4O44 - chains A and B; structure by X-ray diffraction, 2.89 A resolution.

# Chain A
Molecule: HIV-1 reverse transcriptase, p66 subunit
Organism: Human immunodeficiency virus type 1 BH10
Notes: EC 2.7.7.49; fragment: p66 subunit
UniProtKB: P03366 (POL_HV1B1); residues 1-555 here correspond to UniProt positions 600-1154 (UniProt number = residue number + 599)
Sequence (557 residues; numbered -1 to 555; the number before each row is that of its first residue; numbers below 1 keep their minus sign (Met-1 is residue -1)):
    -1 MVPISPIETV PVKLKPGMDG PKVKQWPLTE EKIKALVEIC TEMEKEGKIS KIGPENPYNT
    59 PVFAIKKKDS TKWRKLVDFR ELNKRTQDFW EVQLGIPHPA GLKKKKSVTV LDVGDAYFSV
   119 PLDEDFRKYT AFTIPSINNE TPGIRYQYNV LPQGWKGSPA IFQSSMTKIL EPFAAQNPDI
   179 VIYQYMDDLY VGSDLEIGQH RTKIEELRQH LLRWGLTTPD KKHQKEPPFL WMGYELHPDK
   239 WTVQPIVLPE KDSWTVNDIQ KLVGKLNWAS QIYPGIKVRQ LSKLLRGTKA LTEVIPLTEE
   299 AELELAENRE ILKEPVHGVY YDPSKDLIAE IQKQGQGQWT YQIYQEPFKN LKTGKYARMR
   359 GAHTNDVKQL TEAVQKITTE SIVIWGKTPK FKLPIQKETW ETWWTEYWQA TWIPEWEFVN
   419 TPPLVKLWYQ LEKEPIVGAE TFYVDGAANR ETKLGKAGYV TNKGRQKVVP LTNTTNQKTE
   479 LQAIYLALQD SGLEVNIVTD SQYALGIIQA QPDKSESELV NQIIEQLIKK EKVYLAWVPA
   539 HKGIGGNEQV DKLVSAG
Unresolved in the structure: -1 to 0, 553-555
Sequence notes: expression tag (-1 to 0); engineered mutation Ala172 (Lys771 in P03366), Ala173 (Lys772 in P03366), Ser280 (Cys879 in P03366)
Residues lining bound ligands: 2RS (4-({4-[3-(morpholin-4-yl)propoxy]-6-[(2,4,6-trimethylphenyl)amino]-1,3,5-triazin-2-yl}amino)benzonitrile): Leu100, Lys101, Lys102, Lys103, Val106, Thr107, Val108, Val179, Tyr181, Tyr188, Val189, Pro225, Phe227, Trp229, Leu234, His235, Pro236, Tyr318
UniProt features mapped onto this chain:
  - region: Phe227 to His235 (RT 'primer grip')
  - motif: Trp398 to Trp414 (Tryptophan repeat motif)
  - binding site (Mg(2+)): Asp110, Asp185, Asp186, Asp443, Glu478, Asp498, Asp549
  - site: Trp401 (Essential for RT p66/p51 heterodimerization), Trp414 (Essential for RT p66/p51 heterodimerization), Phe440, Tyr441 (Cleavage)
Reported in the primary citation:
  - binding site for 2RS: Leu100, Lys101, Lys103, Val179, Tyr181, Tyr188, Phe227, Trp229, Leu234, His235, Tyr318
  - conformationally variable residues (loop rearrangement, side-chain flip): Lys101, Tyr181, Tyr183, Tyr188, Phe227 to Thr240

# Chain B
Molecule: HIV-1 reverse transcriptase, p51 subunit
Organism: Human immunodeficiency virus type 1
Notes: EC 2.7.7.49; fragment: p51 subunit
UniProtKB: P03366 (POL_HV1B1); residues 1-428 here correspond to UniProt positions 600-1027 (UniProt number = residue number + 599)
Sequence (428 residues; each row starts with the number of its first residue):
     1 PISPIETVPV KLKPGMDGPK VKQWPLTEEK IKALVEICTE MEKEGKISKI GPENPYNTPV
    61 FAIKKKDSTK WRKLVDFREL NKRTQDFWEV QLGIPHPAGL KKKKSVTVLD VGDAYFSVPL
   121 DEDFRKYTAF TIPSINNETP GIRYQYNVLP QGWKGSPAIF QSSMTKILEP FKKQNPDIVI
   181 YQYMDDLYVG SDLEIGQHRT KIEELRQHLL RWGLTTPDKK HQKEPPFLWM GYELHPDKWT
   241 VQPIVLPEKD SWTVNDIQKL VGKLNWASQI YPGIKVRQLS KLLRGTKALT EVIPLTEEAE
   301 LELAENREIL KEPVHGVYYD PSKDLIAEIQ KQGQGQWTYQ IYQEPFKNLK TGKYARMRGA
   361 HTNDVKQLTE AVQKITTESI VIWGKTPKFK LPIQKETWET WWTEYWQATW IPEWEFVNTP
   421 PLVKLWYQ
Unresolved in the structure: 428
Sequence notes: engineered mutation Ser280 (Cys879 in P03366)
UniProt features mapped onto this chain:
  - region: Phe227 to His235 (RT 'primer grip')
  - motif: Trp398 to Trp414 (Tryptophan repeat motif)
  - binding site (Mg(2+)): Asp110, Asp185, Asp186
  - site (Essential for RT p66/p51 heterodimerization): Trp401, Trp414
Reported in the primary citation:
  - binding site for 2RS: Glu138
  - conformationally variable residues (side-chain flip): Glu138

# Chain A / chain B interface
Pairs across the interface (94; chain A residue first):
  Val8(A) with Pro52(B), hydrophobic; Glu53(B)
  Pro9(A) with Glu53(B)
  Gln85(A) with Glu53(B), hydrogen bond (side chain-backbone)
  Asp86(A) with Lys20(B), salt bridge; Pro55(B)
  Phe87(A) with Pro52(B); Glu53(B); Pro55(B)
  Trp88(A) with Pro52(B), hydrogen bond (backbone-backbone); Asn54(B); Pro55(B); Asn57(B); Thr131(B); Arg143(B)
  Gln91(A) with Asn137(B), hydrogen bond (side chain-backbone)
  Gly93(A) with Asn137(B), hydrogen bond (backbone-side chain)
  Ile94(A) with Asn137(B)
  Pro95(A) with Asn136(B); Asn137(B)
  His96(A) with Asn136(B), hydrogen bond (backbone-side chain)
  Gly99(A) with Asn136(B), hydrogen bond (backbone-side chain)
  Ala158(A) with Pro52(B)
  Ser162(A) with Pro52(B)
  Tyr181(A) with Glu138(B), hydrogen bond
  Glu370(A) with Gln394(B)
  Gln373(A) with Gln394(B); Glu396(B); Thr397(B); Thr400(B)
  Thr377(A) with Thr400(B)
  Ile380(A) with Leu26(B)
  Val381(A) with Ile135(B); Asn136(B), hydrogen bond (backbone-backbone)
  Ile382(A) with Ile135(B); Asn136(B), hydrogen bond (backbone-side chain)
  Trp383(A) with Ile135(B)
  Gly384(A) with Thr27(B); Glu28(B), hydrogen bond (backbone-backbone); Ile135(B)
  Trp402(A) with Lys331(B), hydrogen bond (backbone-side chain)
  Tyr405(A) with Lys331(B), hydrogen bond (backbone-side chain)
  Trp406(A) with Lys331(B); Pro392(B); Val417(B), hydrophobic; Asn418(B); Thr419(B); Pro420(B)
  Gln407(A) with Lys331(B), hydrogen bond (backbone-side chain); Pro392(B); Ile393(B); Gln394(B); Val417(B), hydrogen bond (side chain-backbone)
  Ala408(A) with Trp337(B), hydrophobic; Asp364(B); Pro392(B), hydrogen bond (backbone-backbone); Ile393(B)
  Thr409(A) with Asp364(B)
  Trp410(A) with Asn363(B); Val365(B), hydrophobic; Trp401(B)
  Pro433(A) with Asn255(B); Leu289(B), hydrophobic; Thr290(B)
  Ile434(A) with Thr290(B)
  Val435(A) with Thr290(B)
  Thr439(A) with Ala288(B); Leu289(B), hydrogen bond (side chain-backbone)
  Tyr441(A) with Thr286(B); Lys287(B), hydrogen bond (side chain-backbone); Leu289(B)
  Val458(A) with Thr286(B)
  Thr459(A) with Thr286(B)
  Asn460(A) with Thr286(B); Lys287(B); Ala288(B)
  Asn494(A) with Leu289(B)
  Val496(A) with Leu289(B), hydrophobic
  Gln500(A) with Trp266(B); Leu422(B)
  Leu503(A) with Leu422(B), hydrophobic
  Gln507(A) with Leu422(B)
  Tyr532(A) with Asn255(B), hydrogen bond; Lys259(B), hydrogen bond; Leu289(B), hydrophobic
  Ala534(A) with Gln258(B); Lys259(B)
  Trp535(A) with Gln258(B)
  Lys540(A) with Asn265(B), hydrogen bond
  Ile542(A) with Gln258(B); Leu283(B), hydrophobic; Arg284(B), hydrogen bond (backbone-side chain)
  Gly543(A) with Arg284(B)
  Gln547(A) with Thr286(B)
Also at the interface, not in a pair above, chain A (62 interface residues in all): Leu100, Lys101, Ile159, Gln182, Arg358, Thr376, Lys385, Glu432, Gly436, Val536, Pro537, Gly541
Also at the interface, not in a pair above, chain B (50 interface residues in all): Pro25, Tyr56, Val254, Ser280, Leu368, Trp426

# Overview
62 residues of chain A and 50 residues of chain B are in contact; the contacts include 21 hydrogen bonds and 1
salt bridge. Polar pairs include Asp86(A)-Lys20(B), Gln85(A)-Glu53(B) and Gln91(A)-Asn137(B). From the paper:
a binding site for 2RS at Leu100(A), Lys101(A) and Glu138(B) among others; conformational variability at
Lys101(A), Tyr181(A) and Glu138(B) among others.
Chain A is HIV-1 reverse transcriptase, p66 subunit (Human immunodeficiency virus type 1 BH10) and chain B is
HIV-1 reverse transcriptase, p51 subunit (Human immunodeficiency virus type 1); the structure, Crystal
Structure of HIV-1 Reverse Transcriptase in complex with
4-((4-(mesitylamino)-6-(3-morpholinopropoxy)-1,3,5-triazin-2-yl)amino)benzonitrile (JLJ529), a non-nucleoside
inhibitor, was determined by X-ray diffraction together with 4O4G from the same study.
